8FS6 - chains A and K of the 11 polymer chains in the assembly; structure by electron microscopy, 2.90 A resolution.

[Chain A]
Name: Checkpoint protein RAD24
From: Saccharomyces cerevisiae
Reference sequence: P32641 (RAD24_YEAST); numbering as in UniProt (aligned over 1-545)
Amino-acid sequence (545 residues; row label = number of the first residue in the row):
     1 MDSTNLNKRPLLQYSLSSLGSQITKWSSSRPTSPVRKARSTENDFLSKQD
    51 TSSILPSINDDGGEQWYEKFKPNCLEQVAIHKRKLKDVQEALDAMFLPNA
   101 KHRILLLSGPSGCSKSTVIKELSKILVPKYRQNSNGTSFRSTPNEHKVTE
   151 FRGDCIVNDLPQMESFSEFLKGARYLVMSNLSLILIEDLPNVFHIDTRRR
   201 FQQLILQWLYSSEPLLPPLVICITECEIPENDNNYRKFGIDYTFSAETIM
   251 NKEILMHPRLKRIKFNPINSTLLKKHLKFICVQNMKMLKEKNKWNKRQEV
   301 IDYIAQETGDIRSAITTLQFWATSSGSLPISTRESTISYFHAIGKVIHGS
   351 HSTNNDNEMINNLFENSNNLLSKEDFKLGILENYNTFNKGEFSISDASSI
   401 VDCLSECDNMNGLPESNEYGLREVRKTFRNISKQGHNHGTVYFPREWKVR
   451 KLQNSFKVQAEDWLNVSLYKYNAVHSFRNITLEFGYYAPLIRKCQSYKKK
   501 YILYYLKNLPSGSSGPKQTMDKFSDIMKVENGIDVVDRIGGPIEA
Disordered / not traced: 1-62, 134-146, 500-532, 545
Bound ions: Mg2+: Ser-116, Glu-187 (together with ATP-gamma-S)
Ligand contacts: ATP-gamma-S (AGS; phosphothiophosphoric acid-adenylate ester): Tyr-67, Phe-70, Lys-71, Pro-72, Gln-77, Val-78, Ala-79, Ser-111, Gly-112, Cys-113, Ser-114, Lys-115, Ser-116, Thr-117, Glu-187, Thr-224, His-276, Ile-311, Arg-312, Ile-315

[Chain K]
Molecule: Primer strand 2
Sequence (20 nucleotides; each row starts with the number of its first residue):
     1 GATTCGTATCGCCTATACCG
Disordered / not traced: 11-20

[Interface between chain A and chain K]
Residue-residue contacts (13; chain A residue first):
  His-341(A) with DG1(K), hydrogen bond to the base
  Gly-344(A) with DG1(K), sugar contact
  Lys-345(A) with DG1(K), sugar contact
  His-348(A) with DG1(K), phosphate contact; DA2(K), phosphate contact
  Gly-349(A) with DG1(K), sugar contact; DA2(K), phosphate contact
  Ser-350(A) with DG1(K), sugar contact
  His-351(A) with DA2(K), salt bridge to the phosphate
  His-436(A) with DT3(K), phosphate contact
  Asn-437(A) with DT3(K), phosphate contact
  His-438(A) with DA2(K), phosphate contact; DT3(K), hydrogen bond to the phosphate
Other interface residues (no listed pair), chain A (13 interface residues in all): Phe-340, Lys-389, Val-441
Other interface residues (no listed pair), chain K (4 interface residues in all): DT4

[Overview]
13 residues of chain A face 4 of chain K across their interface, with 2 hydrogen bonds and 1 salt bridge.
Polar contacts include His-341(A)/DG1(K), His-438(A)/DT3(K) and His-351(A)/DA2(K). Ligands of chain A:
ATP-gamma-S. Ser-116(A) and Glu-187(A) coordinate Mg2+.
Chain A is Checkpoint protein RAD24 (Saccharomyces cerevisiae) and chain K is Primer strand 2; the structure,
Structure of S. cerevisiae Rad24-RFC loading the 9-1-1 clamp onto a 10-nt gapped DNA in step ..., was
determined by electron microscopy, deposited together with 8FS3, 8FS4, 8FS5, 8FS7 and 8FS8.
